PDB entry 9ETR | X-ray diffraction, 1.82 A resolution | chain A

== Chain A ==
Protein: Poly [ADP-ribose] polymerase 1, processed C-terminus
From: Homo sapiens
UniProt: P09874 (PARP1_HUMAN); numbering as in UniProt (aligned over 662-1011)
Chain sequence (355 residues; numbered 657 to 1011; the number before each row is that of its first residue):
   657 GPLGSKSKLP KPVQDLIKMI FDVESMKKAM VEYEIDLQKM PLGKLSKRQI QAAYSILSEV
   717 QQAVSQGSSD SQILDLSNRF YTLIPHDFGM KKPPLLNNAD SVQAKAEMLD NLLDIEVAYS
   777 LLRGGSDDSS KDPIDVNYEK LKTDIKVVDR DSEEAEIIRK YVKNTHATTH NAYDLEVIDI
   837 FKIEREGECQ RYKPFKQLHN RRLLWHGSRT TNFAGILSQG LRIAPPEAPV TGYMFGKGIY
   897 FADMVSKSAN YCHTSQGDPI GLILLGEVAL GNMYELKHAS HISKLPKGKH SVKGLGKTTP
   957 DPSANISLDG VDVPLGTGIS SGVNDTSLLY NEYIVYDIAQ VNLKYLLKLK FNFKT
Not modelled in the structure: 657-661
Sequence notes: expression tag (657-661); engineered mutation Ala762 (Val in P09874)
Small-molecule neighbours: A1H64 (6-fluoranyl-5-[4-[(5-fluoranyl-2-methyl-3-oxidanylidene-4H-quinoxalin-6-yl)methyl]piperazin-1-yl]-N-methyl-pyridine-2-carboxamide): Asp766, Asn767, Leu769, Asp770, Trp861, His862, Gly863, Ser864, Asn868, Arg878, Ile879, Ala880, Pro881, Tyr896, Phe897, Ala898, Ser904, Tyr907
Curated features (UniProtKB/Swiss-Prot):
  - active site: Glu988 (For poly [ADP-ribose] polymerase activity)
  - binding site (NAD(+)): His862 to Ser864, Gly871, Arg878, Ser904
  - modified residue (Phosphoserine): Ser782, Ser786
  - cross-link: Lys748 (Glycyl lysine isopeptide (Lys-Gly) (interchain with G-Cter in SUMO1))
  - natural variant: Ala762 (V762A: this construct carries the variant)
  - mutagenesis: Leu698 to Leu701 (Increased auto-poly-ADP-ribosylation), Leu713 (L713A: Increased auto-poly-ADP-ribosylation; L713F: Leads to constitutive activity in absence of DNA damage due to unfolding of the PARP alpha-helical domain, relieving autoinhibition), Glu763 to Asp770 (Able to bind BAD inhibitor in absence of DNA), Leu765 (L765A: Increased auto-poly-ADP-ribosylation), Asp766 to Asp770 (Able to bind EB-47 or BAD inhibitors in absence of DNA. Released from DNA strand break independently of EB-47 or BAD inhibitors), Leu768 (L768A: Increased auto-poly-ADP-ribosylation), Ala774 (A774S/L: Increased DNA-independent poly-ADP-ribosyltransferase activity), Leu797 (L797P: 1.5% of wild-type activity), His826 (H826A: Strongly reduced serine ADP-ribosylation, caused by abolished interaction with HPF1; H826E: Decreased polymerase activity, leading to the production of short poly-ADP-ribose chains), Pro850 to Phe851 (Abolished interaction with TIMELESS), His862 (H862A: Poly-ADP-ribosyltransferase activity is impaired while mono-ADP-ribosyltransferase activity is not affected; produces a mixture of short and mono ADP-ribose chains), Arg865 (R865A: Increased affinity for DNA damage sites), 19 further mutagenesis entries in UniProt

== Overview ==
Ligands of chain A: compound A1H64. UniProt lists active-site residue Glu988, 6 NAD+-binding residues and 41
mutagenesis sites.
Chain A is Poly [ADP-ribose] polymerase 1, processed C-terminus (Homo sapiens); the structure, Crystal
structure of PARP1 catalytic domain bound to AZD9574, was determined by X-ray diffraction, deposited together
with 9ETQ.
